PDB entry 4RNF | X-ray diffraction, 2.85 A resolution | chain A

[Chain A]
Protein: Motility regulator
Source organism: Pseudomonas aeruginosa PAO1
Notes: EC 2.7.7.65, 3.1.4.52; fragment: GGDEF domain, EAL domain
Reference sequence: Q9HVI8 (Q9HVI8_PSEAE); residues 2-433 here correspond to UniProt positions 978-1409 (UniProt number = residue number + 976)
Sequence (453 residues; each row starts with the number of its first residue; numbers below 1 keep their minus sign (Met-19 is residue -19)):
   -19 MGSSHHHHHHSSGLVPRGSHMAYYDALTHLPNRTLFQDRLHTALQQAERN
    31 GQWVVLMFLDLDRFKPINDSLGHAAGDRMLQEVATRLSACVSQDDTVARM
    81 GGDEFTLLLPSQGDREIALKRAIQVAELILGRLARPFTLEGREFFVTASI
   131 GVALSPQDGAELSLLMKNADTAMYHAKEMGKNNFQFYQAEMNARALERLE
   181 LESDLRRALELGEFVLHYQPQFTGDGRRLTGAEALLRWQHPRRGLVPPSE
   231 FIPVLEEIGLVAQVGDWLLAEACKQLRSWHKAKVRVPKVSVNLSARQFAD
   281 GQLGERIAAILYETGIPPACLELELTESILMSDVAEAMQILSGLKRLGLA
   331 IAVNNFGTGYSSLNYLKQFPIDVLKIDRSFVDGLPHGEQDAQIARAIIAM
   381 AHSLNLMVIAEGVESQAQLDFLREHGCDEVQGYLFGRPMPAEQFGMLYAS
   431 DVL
Disordered / not traced: -19 to 0, 43-47, 431-433
Sequence notes: expression tag (-19 to 1); engineered mutation Asn334 (Asp1310 in Q9HVI8), Asn335 (Asp1311 in Q9HVI8)
Reported in the primary citation:
  - contacts within the chain: Lys100-Glu237
  - conformationally variable residues (helix shift): Gly339 to Gln348

[Overview]
From the paper: conformational variability at Gly339; contacts within the chain involving Lys100 and Glu237.
Chain A is Motility regulator (Pseudomonas aeruginosa PAO1); the structure, PaMorA tandem diguanylate cyclase
- mutant phosphodiesterase, apo form, was determined by X-ray diffraction together with 4RNH, 4RNI and 4RNJ
from the same study.
